PDB entry 9EWZ | electron microscopy, 2.22 A resolution | chains C and A of the 3 polymer chains in the assembly

# Chain C
Name: Adenine-specific methyltransferase BrxX
From: Escherichia coli
Notes: EC 2.1.1.72
UniProtKB: P0DUF9 (PGLX_ECOHS); residue numbers follow UniProt; this construct covers 1-1205
Sequence (1205 residues; row label = number of the first residue in the row):
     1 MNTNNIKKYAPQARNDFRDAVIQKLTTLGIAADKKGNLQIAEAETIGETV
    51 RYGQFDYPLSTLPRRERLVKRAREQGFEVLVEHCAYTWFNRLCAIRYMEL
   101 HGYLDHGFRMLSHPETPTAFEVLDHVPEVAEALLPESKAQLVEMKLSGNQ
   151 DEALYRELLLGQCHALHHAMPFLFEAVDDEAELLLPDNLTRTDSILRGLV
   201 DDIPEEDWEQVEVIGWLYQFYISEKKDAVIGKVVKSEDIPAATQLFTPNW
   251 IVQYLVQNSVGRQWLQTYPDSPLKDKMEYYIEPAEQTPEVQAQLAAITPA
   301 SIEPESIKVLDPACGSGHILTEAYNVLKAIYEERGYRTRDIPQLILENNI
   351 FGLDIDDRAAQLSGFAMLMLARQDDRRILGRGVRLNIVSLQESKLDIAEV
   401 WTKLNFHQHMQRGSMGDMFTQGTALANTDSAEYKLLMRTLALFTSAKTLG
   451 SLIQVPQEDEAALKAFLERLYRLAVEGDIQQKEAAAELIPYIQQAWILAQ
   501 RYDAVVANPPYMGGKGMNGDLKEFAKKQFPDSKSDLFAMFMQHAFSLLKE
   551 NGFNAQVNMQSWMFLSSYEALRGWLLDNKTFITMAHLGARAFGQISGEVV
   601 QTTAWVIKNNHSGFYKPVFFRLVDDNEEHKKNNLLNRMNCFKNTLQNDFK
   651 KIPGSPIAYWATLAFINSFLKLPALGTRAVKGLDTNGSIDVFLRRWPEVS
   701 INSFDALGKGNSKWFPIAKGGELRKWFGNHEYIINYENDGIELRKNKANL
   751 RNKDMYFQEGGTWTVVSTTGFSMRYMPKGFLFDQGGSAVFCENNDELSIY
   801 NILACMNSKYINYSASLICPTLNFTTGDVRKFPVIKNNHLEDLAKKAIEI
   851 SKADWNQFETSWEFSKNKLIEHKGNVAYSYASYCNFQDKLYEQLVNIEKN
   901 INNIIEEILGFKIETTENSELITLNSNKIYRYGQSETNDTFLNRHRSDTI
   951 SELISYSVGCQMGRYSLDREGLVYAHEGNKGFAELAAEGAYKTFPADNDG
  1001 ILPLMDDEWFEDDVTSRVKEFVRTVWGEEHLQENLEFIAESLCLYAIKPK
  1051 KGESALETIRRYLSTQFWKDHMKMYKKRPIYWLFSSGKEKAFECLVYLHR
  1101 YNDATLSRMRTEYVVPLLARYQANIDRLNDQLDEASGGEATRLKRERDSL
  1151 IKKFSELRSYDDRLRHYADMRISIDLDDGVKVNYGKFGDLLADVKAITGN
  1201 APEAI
Ion coordination: Mg2+: Asp-997, Asp-999, Ile-1001, Asp-1012, Tyr-1113
Small-molecule neighbours: S-adenosylmethionine (SAM): Tyr-218, Ile-239, Pro-240, Thr-243, Gln-244, Leu-245, Phe-246, Thr-247, Pro-312, Ala-313, Cys-314, Gly-315, Ser-316, Gly-317, His-318, Ile-319, Asp-354, Ile-355, Asp-356, Leu-390, Thr-448, Leu-449, Gly-450, Ser-451, Asn-508, Pro-510, Phe-540
What the authors report for this chain:
  - Mg2+ coordination: Asp-997, Asp-999, Ile-1001, Asp-1012, Tyr-1113
  - binding site for DNA (26-MER) with BREX binding site GGTAAG (chain A): Lys-515, Lys-522, Lys-533, Asp-684, Lys-719, Gly-721, Arg-751, Val-766, Ser-767, Thr-769, Gln-784, Leu-822
  - specificity-determining residues: Leu-587 to Gln-601, Lys-681, Asp-684
  - binding site for S-adenosylmethionine: Ile-239, Gln-244, Ile-355, Phe-540
  - mutagenesis - Y511A: unchanged stability
  - binding site for DNA (26-MER) with BREX binding site GGTAAG: Val-766, Gln-784
  - mutagenesis - Y511A: abolished growth in response to BREX defense

# Chain A
Molecule: DNA (26-MER) with BREX binding site GGTAAG
Sequence (25 nucleotides; each row starts with the number of its first residue):
     1 GACTCATTCCTGACCTTACCACTGA

# Interface between chain C and chain A
Contacting residue pairs - 29 pairs, chain C then chain A:
  Lys-515(C) with DA18(A), hydrogen bond to the base
  Lys-522(C) with DC20(A), phosphate contact; DA21(A), salt bridge to the phosphate
  Lys-533(C) with DC22(A), salt bridge to the phosphate
  Glu-598(C) with DC15(A), hydrogen bond to the base
  Asp-684(C) with DA18(A), phosphate contact; DC19(A), base contact
  Thr-685(C) with DA18(A), phosphate contact
  Asn-686(C) with DA18(A), phosphate contact; DC19(A), phosphate contact
  Gly-687(C) with DA18(A), phosphate contact
  Ile-689(C) with DA18(A), phosphate contact
  Lys-719(C) with DT16(A), salt bridge to the phosphate; DT17(A), salt bridge to the phosphate
  Gly-721(C) with DT16(A), hydrogen bond to the phosphate
  Glu-722(C) with DC15(A), phosphate contact
  Leu-723(C) with DC15(A), phosphate contact
  Thr-764(C) with DT16(A), phosphate contact
  Val-766(C) with DC15(A), sugar contact; DT16(A), base contact; DT17(A), base contact
  Ser-767(C) with DC15(A), hydrogen bond to the phosphate
  Thr-768(C) with DC14(A), sugar contact; DC15(A), base contact
  Thr-769(C) with DC14(A), phosphate contact; DC15(A), hydrogen bond to the phosphate
  Gln-784(C) with DT17(A), base contact; DA18(A), hydrogen bond to the base
  Gly-785(C) with DT17(A), base contact
Other interface residues (no listed pair), chain C (24 interface residues in all): Ser-688, Gly-720, Arg-751, Leu-822

# Summary
The interface between chain C and chain A involves 24 residues on one side and 9 on the other, with 6 hydrogen
bonds and 4 salt bridges. Polar contacts include Lys-515(C)/DA18(A), Glu-598(C)/DC15(A) and
Gln-784(C)/DA18(A). The paper reports a binding site for DNA (26-MER) with BREX binding site GGTAAG (chain A)
at Lys-515(C), Lys-522(C) and Lys-533(C) among others; Y511A of chain C abolishes growth in response to BREX
defense.
Here chain C is Adenine-specific methyltransferase BrxX (Escherichia coli) and chain A is DNA (26-MER) with
BREX binding site GGTAAG. Entry 9EWZ (Cryo-EM structure of the E. coli BrxX methyltransferase in complex with
DNA) was determined by electron microscopy, deposited together with 9EX7 and 9EXH.
